Entry 3BV7 (X-ray diffraction, 1.79 A resolution); this record covers chain A.

# Chain A
Molecule: 3-oxo-5-beta-steroid 4-dehydrogenase
Source organism: Homo sapiens
Notes: EC 1.3.1.3
Reference sequence: P51857 (AK1D1_HUMAN); residues 1-326 here = UniProt positions 1-326
Amino-acid sequence (326 residues; each row starts with the number of its first residue):
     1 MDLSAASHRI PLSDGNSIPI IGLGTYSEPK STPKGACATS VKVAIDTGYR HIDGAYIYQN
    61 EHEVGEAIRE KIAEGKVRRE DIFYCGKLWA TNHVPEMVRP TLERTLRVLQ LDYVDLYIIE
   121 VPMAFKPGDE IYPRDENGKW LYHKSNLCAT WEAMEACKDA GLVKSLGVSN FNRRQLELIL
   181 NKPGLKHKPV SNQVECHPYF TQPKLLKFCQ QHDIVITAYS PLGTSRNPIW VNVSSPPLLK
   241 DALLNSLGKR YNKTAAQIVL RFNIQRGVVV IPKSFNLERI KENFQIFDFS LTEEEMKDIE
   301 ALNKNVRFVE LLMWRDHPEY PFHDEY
Disordered / not traced: 1
Small-molecule neighbours: NADP (NAP; NADP nicotinamide-adenine-dinucleotide phosphate): Gly-24, Thr-25, Tyr-26, Asp-53, Tyr-58, Lys-87, Glu-120, Ser-169, Asn-170, Gln-193, Tyr-219, Ser-220, Pro-221, Leu-222, Gly-223, Thr-224, Ser-225, Leu-239, Ala-256, Ile-271, Pro-272, Lys-273, Ser-274, Phe-275, Asn-276, Arg-279, Glu-282, Asn-283
What the authors report for this chain:
  - binding site for NADP: Ser-169, Asn-170, Gln-193, Tyr-219, Arg-279
  - disease-associated variants - L106F, P133R, P198L, R261C (citing earlier work)
  - catalytic residues: Asp-53, Tyr-58, Lys-87, Glu-120
  - contacts within the chain: Tyr-58/Glu-120 (water-mediated contact), Asp-53/Lys-87 (hydrogen bond), Tyr-58/Lys-87 (hydrogen bond)
  - mutagenesis - Y58F, E120A: abolished catalytic activity on testosterone

# Summary
Ligands of chain A: NADP. The paper reports catalytic residues Asp-53, Tyr-58 and Lys-87 among others; Y58F
and E120A abolish catalytic activity on testosterone.
Chain A is 3-oxo-5-beta-steroid 4-dehydrogenase (Homo sapiens); the structure, Crystal structure of
Delta(4)-3-ketosteroid 5-beta-reductase in complex with NADP and glycerol. Resolution: 1.79 A, was determined
by X-ray diffraction, deposited together with 3CMF, 3COT, 3BUR and 3BUV.
